PDB entry 8WA2 | electron microscopy, 3.00 A resolution | chains A and F of the 9 polymer chains in the assembly

[Chain A (and F)]
Name: Mst1
Organism: Chlamydomonas reinhardtii
Notes: chain F of this document is another copy of the same molecule, construct and numbering; everything in this record applies to it too
UniProt: A8J9H7 (A8J9H7_CHLRE); residue numbers follow UniProt; this construct covers 1-1987
Sequence (1987 residues; row label = number of the first residue in the row):
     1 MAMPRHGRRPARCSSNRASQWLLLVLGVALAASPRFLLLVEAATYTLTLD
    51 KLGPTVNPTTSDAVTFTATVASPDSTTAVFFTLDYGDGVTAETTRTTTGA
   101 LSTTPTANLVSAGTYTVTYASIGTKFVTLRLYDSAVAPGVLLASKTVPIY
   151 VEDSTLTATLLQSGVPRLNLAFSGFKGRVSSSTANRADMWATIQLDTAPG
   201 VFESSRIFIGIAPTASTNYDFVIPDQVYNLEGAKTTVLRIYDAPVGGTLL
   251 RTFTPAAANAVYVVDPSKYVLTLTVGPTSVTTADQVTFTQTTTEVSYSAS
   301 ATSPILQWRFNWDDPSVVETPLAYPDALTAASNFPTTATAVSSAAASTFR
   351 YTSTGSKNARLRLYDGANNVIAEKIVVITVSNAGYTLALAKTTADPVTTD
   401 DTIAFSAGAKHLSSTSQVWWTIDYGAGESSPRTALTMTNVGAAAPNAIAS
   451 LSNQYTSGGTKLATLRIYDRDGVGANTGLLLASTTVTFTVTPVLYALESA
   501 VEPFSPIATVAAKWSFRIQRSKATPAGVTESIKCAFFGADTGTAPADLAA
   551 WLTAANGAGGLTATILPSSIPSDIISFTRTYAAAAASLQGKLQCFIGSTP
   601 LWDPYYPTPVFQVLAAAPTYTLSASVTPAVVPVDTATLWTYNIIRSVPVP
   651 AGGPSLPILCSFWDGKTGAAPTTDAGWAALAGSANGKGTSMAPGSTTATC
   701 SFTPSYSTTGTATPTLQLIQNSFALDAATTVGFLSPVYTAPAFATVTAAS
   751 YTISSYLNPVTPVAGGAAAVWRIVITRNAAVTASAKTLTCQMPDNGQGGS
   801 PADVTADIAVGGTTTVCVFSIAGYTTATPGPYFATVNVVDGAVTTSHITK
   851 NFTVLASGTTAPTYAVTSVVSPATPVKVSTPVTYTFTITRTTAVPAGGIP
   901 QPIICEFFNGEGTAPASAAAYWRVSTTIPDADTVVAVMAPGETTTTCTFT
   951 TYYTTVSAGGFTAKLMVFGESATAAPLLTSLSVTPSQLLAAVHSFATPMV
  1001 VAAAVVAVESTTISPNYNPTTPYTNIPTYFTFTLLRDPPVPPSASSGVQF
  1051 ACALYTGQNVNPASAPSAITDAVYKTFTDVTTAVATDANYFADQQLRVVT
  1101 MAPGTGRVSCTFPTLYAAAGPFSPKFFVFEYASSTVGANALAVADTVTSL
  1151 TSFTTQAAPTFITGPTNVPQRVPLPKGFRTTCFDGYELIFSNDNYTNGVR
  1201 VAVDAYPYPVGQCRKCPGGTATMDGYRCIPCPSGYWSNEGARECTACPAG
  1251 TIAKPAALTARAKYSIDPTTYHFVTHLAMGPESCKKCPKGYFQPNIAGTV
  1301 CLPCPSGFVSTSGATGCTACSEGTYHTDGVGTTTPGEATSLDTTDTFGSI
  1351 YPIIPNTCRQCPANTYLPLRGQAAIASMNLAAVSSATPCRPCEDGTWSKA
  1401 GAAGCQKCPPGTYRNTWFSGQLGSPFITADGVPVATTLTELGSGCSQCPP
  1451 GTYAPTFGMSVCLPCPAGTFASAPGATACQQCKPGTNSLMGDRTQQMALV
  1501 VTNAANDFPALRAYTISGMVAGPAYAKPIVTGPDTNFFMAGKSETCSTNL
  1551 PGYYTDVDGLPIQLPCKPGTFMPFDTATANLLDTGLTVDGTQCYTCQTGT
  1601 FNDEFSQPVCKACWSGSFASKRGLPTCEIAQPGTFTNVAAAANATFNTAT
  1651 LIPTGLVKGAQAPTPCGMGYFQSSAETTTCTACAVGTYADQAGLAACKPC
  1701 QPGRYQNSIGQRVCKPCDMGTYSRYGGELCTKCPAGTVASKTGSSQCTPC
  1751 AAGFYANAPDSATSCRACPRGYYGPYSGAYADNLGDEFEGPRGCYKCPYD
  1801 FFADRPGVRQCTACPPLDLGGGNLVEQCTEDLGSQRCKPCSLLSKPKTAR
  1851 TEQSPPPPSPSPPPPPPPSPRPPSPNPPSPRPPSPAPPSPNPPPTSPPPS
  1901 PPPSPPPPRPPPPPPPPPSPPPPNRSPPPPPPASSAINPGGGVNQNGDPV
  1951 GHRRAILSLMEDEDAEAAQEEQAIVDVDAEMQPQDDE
Unresolved in the structure: 1-43, 1951-1987 (chain F: 1-492, 1936-1987)
Disulfides: Cys534-Cys594, Cys790-Cys817, Cys905-Cys947, Cys1052-Cys1110, Cys1182-Cys1213, Cys1216-Cys1228, Cys1231-Cys1244, Cys1247-Cys1284, Cys1287-Cys1301, Cys1320-Cys1358, Cys1392-Cys1405, Cys1408-Cys1445, Cys1448-Cys1462, Cys1465-Cys1479, Cys1482-Cys1546, Cys1566-Cys1593, Cys1596-Cys1610, Cys1613-Cys1627, Cys1666-Cys1680, Cys1683-Cys1697, Cys1700-Cys1714, Cys1733-Cys1747, Cys1750-Cys1765, Cys1768-Cys1794, Cys1797-Cys1811, Cys1814-Cys1837, Cys1828-Cys1840
Glycans and other covalent adducts: N-acetylglucosamine (NAG) linked to Asn851; glycan linked to Asn1194, Asn1643, Ser1854, Ser1859, Ser1861, Ser1869, Ser1874, Ser1884, Ser1889, Ser1896, Ser1900, Ser1904, Ser1919, Ser1926
Modified / non-standard residues: Pro1855, Pro1856, Pro1857, Pro1858, Pro1860, Pro1862, Pro1863, Pro1864, Pro1865, Pro1866, Pro1867, Pro1868, Pro1870, Pro1872, Pro1873, Pro1875, Pro1877, Pro1878, Pro1880, Pro1882, Pro1883, Pro1885, Pro1887, Pro1888, Pro1890, Pro1892, Pro1893, Pro1894, Pro1897, Pro1898, Pro1899, Pro1901, Pro1902, Pro1903, Pro1905, Pro1906, Pro1907, Pro1908, Pro1910, Pro1911, Pro1912, Pro1913, Pro1914, Pro1915, Pro1916, Pro1917, Pro1918, Pro1920, Pro1921, Pro1922, Pro1923, Pro1927, Pro1928, Pro1929, Pro1930, Pro1931, Pro1932 (4-hydroxyproline; HYP)

[How chain A and chain F interact]
Pairs across the interface (42; chain A residue first):
  Leu141(A) with Ala1381(F)
  Leu142(A) with Ala1381(F)
  Asn169(A) with Pro1533(F)
  Pro1165(A) with Thr1742(F)
  Val1168(A) with Arg1704(F), hydrogen bond (backbone-side chain)
  Pro1169(A) with Arg1704(F)
  Gln1170(A) with Tyr1688(F); Cys1700(F); Gln1701(F); Arg1704(F); Cys1714(F), hydrogen bond
  Arg1171(A) with Gln1701(F), hydrogen bond (backbone-side chain)
  Pro1173(A) with Gln1691(F)
  Ala1933(A) with Asn1707(F); Ser1708(F)
  Ser1934(A) with Ser1708(F), hydrogen bond (backbone-side chain); Gln1711(F)
  Ser1935(A) with Ile1709(F); Gln1711(F), hydrogen bond (backbone-side chain)
  Ala1936(A) with Tyr1670(F); Ala1682(F), hydrophobic; Ile1709(F); Gly1710(F)
  Ile1937(A) with Met1668(F); Tyr1670(F), hydrogen bond (backbone-side chain); Gly1710(F), hydrogen bond (backbone-backbone); Gln1711(F); Arg1712(F)
  Pro1939(A) with Tyr1670(F)
  Gly1941(A) with Gly1667(F); Met1668(F), hydrogen bond (backbone-backbone)
  Val1943(A) with Pro1665(F)
  Gly1947(A) with Thr1664(F)
  Asp1948(A) with Phe1635(F); Thr1636(F); Asn1637(F); Val1638(F); Thr1664(F), hydrogen bond
  Pro1949(A) with Phe1635(F); Asn1637(F), hydrogen bond (backbone-side chain)
  Val1950(A) with Phe1635(F), hydrophobic; Thr1679(F)
Interface residues without a listed pair, chain A (24 interface residues in all): Asn1167, Asn1938, Gly1940
Interface residues without a listed pair, chain F (35 interface residues in all): Ala1382, Ala1660, Ala1662, Cys1666, Gly1669, Thr1678, Cys1680, Ala1692, Pro1716

[Summary]
24 residues of chain A and 35 residues of chain F are in contact, with 10 hydrogen bonds. Among the polar
pairs are Val1168(A)-Arg1704(F), Gln1170(A)-Cys1714(F) and Arg1171(A)-Gln1701(F).
Chain A and chain F are both Mst1 (Chlamydomonas reinhardtii); the structure, cryo-EM structure of native
mastigonemes isolated from Chlamydomonas reinhardtii at 3.0 angstrom resolution, was determined by electron
microscopy.
